Entry 6M3V (X-ray diffraction, 4.60 A resolution (low resolution: residue-level contacts below are approximate; hydrogen-bond / salt-bridge calls are withheld)); this record covers chains G and J of the 18 polymer chains in the assembly.

Chain G:
Name: Histone H2A type 1-B/E
Organism: Homo sapiens
UniProt: P04908 (H2A1B_HUMAN); residues 0-129 here correspond to UniProt positions 1-130 (UniProt number = residue number + 1)
Sequence (130 residues; row label = number of the first residue in the row; numbering starts at 0):
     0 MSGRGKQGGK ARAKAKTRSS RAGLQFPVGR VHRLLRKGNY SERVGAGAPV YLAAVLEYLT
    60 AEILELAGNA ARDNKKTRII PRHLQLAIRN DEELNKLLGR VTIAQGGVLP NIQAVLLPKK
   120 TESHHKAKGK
Disordered / not traced: 0-15, 119-129
Curated features (UniProtKB/Swiss-Prot):
  - modified residue: Ser1 (N-acetylserine), Arg3 (Citrulline), Lys5 (N6-(2-hydroxyisobutyryl)lysine), Lys9 (N6-(2-hydroxyisobutyryl)lysine), Lys13 (N6-(beta-hydroxybutyryl)lysine), Lys36 (N6-(2-hydroxyisobutyryl)lysine), Lys74 (N6-(2-hydroxyisobutyryl)lysine), Lys75 (N6-(2-hydroxyisobutyryl)lysine), Lys95 (N6-(2-hydroxyisobutyryl)lysine), Gln104 (N5-methylglutamine), Lys118 (N6-(2-hydroxyisobutyryl)lysine), Lys119 (N6-crotonyllysine), Thr120 (Phosphothreonine), Lys125 (N6-crotonyllysine)
  - cross-link (Glycyl lysine isopeptide (Lys-Gly)): Lys13 (interchain with G-Cter in ubiquitin), Lys15 (interchain with G-Cter in ubiquitin), Lys119 (interchain with G-Cter in ubiquitin)

Chain J:
Molecule: 355-nt DNA strand
Organism: other sequences
Sequence (355 nucleotides; numbered 1 to 355; the number before each row is that of its first residue):
     1 CGCTGACGTT TTTTTTTTCA TGTGCCGGTC TCACACGTGC CTGGAGACTA GTAAGCGCTT
    61 CTAGTGGCGG TTAAAACGCG GTAGACAGCG CGTACGTGCG TTTAAGCGGT GCTAGAGCTG
   121 TCTACGACCA ATTGAGCGGC CTCGGCACCG GGATGCGATT TTTTTTTTCA TACTCGAGCA
   181 TGCATTTTTT TTTTCATGTG CCGGTCTCAC ACGTGCCTGG AGACTAGTAA GCGCTTCTAG
   241 TGGCGGTTAA AACGCGGTAG ACAGCGCGTA CGTGCGTTTA AGCGGTGCTA GAGCTGTCTA
   301 CGACCAATTG AGCGGCCTCG GCACCGGGAT GCGTTTTTTT TTTCGTCAGC GGTAC

Interface between chain G and chain J:
Pairs across the interface - 16 pairs, chain G then chain J:
  Thr16(G) with DA135(J)
  Arg29(G) with DG136(J); DC137(J)
  His31(G) with DA127(J)
  Arg35(G) with DA127(J)
  Arg42(G) with DG126(J); DA127(J)
  Val43(G) with DG126(J); DA127(J)
  Gly44(G) with DG126(J)
  Ala45(G) with DG126(J)
  Lys74(G) with DC146(J)
  Lys75(G) with DC146(J)
  Thr76(G) with DC146(J)
  Arg77(G) with DG145(J); DC146(J)
Also at the interface, not in a pair above, chain G (15 interface residues in all): Glu41, Gly46, Lys118
Also at the interface, not in a pair above, chain J (8 interface residues in all): DG157

Summary:
15 residues of chain G face 8 of chain J across their interface.
Chain G is Histone H2A type 1-B/E (Homo sapiens) and chain J is a 355-nt DNA strand (other sequences); the
structure, 355 bp di-nucleosome harboring cohesive DNA termini, was determined by X-ray diffraction together
with 6LA8, 6LA9 and 6M44 from the same study.
